Entry 7TR0 (electron microscopy, 2.70 A resolution); this record covers chains B and K of the 3 polymer chains in the assembly.

Chain B:
Molecule: Tubulin beta-2B chain
From: Sus scrofa
UniProt: A0A287AGU7 (A0A287AGU7_PIG); residues 1-445 here = UniProt positions 1-445
Amino-acid sequence (445 residues; row label = number of the first residue in the row):
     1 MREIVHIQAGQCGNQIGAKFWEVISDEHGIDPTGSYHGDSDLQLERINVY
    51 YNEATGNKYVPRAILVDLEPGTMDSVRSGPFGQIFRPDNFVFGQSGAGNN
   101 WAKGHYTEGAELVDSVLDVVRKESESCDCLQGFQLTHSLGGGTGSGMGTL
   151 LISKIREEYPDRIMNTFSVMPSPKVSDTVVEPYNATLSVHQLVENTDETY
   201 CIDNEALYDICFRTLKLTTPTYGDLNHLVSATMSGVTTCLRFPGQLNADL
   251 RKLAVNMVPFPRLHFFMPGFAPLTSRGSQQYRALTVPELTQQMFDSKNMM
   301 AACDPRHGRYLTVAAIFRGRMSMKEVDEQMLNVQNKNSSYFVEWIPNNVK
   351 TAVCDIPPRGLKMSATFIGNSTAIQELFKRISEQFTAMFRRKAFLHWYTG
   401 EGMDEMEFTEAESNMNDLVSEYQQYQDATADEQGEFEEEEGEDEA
Not modelled in the structure: 430-445
Small-molecule neighbours:
  - GDP (guanosine-5'-diphosphate): G10, Q11, C12, Q15, I16, N99, S138, G141, G142, T143, G144, D177, E181, N204, Y222, L225, N226
  - GTP (guanosine-5'-triphosphate): Q245, L246, K252
  - taxol (TA1): E22, V23, D26, E27, L215, L217, D224, H227, L228, A231, S234, F270, P272, L273, T274, R276, Q279, R318, P358, R359, G360, L361

Chain K:
Molecule: Kinesin-like protein
From: Candida albicans
UniProt: C4YNU9 (C4YNU9_CANAW); numbering as in UniProt (aligned over 2-436)
Amino-acid sequence (445 residues; row label = number of the first residue in the row; numbering starts at 0):
     0 MASYPNSLGSPATVTSTSVPTAKQSSISVAVRVRPFTEAESNRLVKIDND
    50 DVFLGDGCLTSDNNNNNNNSNSNGNGNGNGSSAANSSGASTSRRAIFNTL
   100 GGLRKIINVVDDRMLIFDPPETNPLTKMQRNAFPNSFKGSRIREHRFVFD
   150 RLFDEDCTQDQVYRNTTQPLLDSVLDGYNATVFAYGATGCGKTHTISGTP
   200 EDPGVIFLTMKELYNRIEELKDTKIIDISLSYLEIYNETIRDLLNPMTQC
   250 KNLVIREDANNKISVSNLSRHRPNSVEEVMQLILEGNKNRTCSPTEANAT
   300 SSRSHAVLQINVIQKDRTGDITEEHTFATLSIIDLAGSERAAATKNRGAR
   350 LNEGANINKSLLALGNCINALCDPRRRNHVPYRDSKLTRLLKFSLGGNCK
   400 TVMIVCVSPSSQHYDETLNTLKYADRAKEIKTKLIRNLEHHHHHH
Not modelled in the structure: 0-21, 49-100, 434-444
Sequence notes: initiating methionine (0); expression tag (1, 437-444)
Small-molecule neighbours: AMP-PNP (ANP; phosphoaminophosphonic acid-adenylate ester): R31, R33, P34, T36, A186, T187, G188, C189, G190, K191, T192, H193, T194

Chain B / chain K interface:
Contacting residue pairs - 14 pairs, chain B then chain K:
  P160(B) - N351(K)
  P261(B) - D383(K)
  R262(B) - R382(K)
  R262(B) - D383(K)
  M406(B) - R255(K)  hydrogen bond
  E410(B) - R255(K)
  E410(B) - E256(K)  hydrogen bond (side chain-backbone)
  S413(B) - R382(K)  hydrogen bond
  N414(B) - R382(K)
  D417(B) - H378(K)
  D417(B) - R382(K)  salt bridge
  E421(B) - H378(K)
  Q424(B) - R375(K)
  Q424(B) - H378(K)  hydrogen bond
Other interface residues (no listed pair), chain B (11 interface residues in all): S420
Other interface residues (no listed pair), chain K (10 interface residues in all): I254, R388, K391

Summary:
Chain B and chain K form an interface of 11 and 10 residues respectively; the contacts include 4 hydrogen
bonds and 1 salt bridge. Among the polar pairs are D417(B)-R382(K), M406(B)-R255(K) and E410(B)-E256(K). Bound
to chain B: GTP, GDP and taxol. Chain K binds AMP-PNP.
Here chain B is Tubulin beta-2B chain (Sus scrofa) and chain K is Kinesin-like protein (Candida albicans).
Entry 7TR0 (CaKip3[2-436] - AMP-PNP in complex with a microtubule) was determined by electron microscopy,
deposited together with 7TQX, 7TQY, 7TQZ, 7TR1, 7TR2 and 7TR3.
